7Q2X - chains A and F of the 6 polymer chains in the assembly; structure by electron microscopy, 3.00 A resolution.

[Chain A]
Protein: Structural maintenance of chromosomes protein 2
Organism: Saccharomyces cerevisiae S288C
UniProt: P38989 (SMC2_YEAST); numbering as in UniProt (aligned over 1-1170)
Sequence (1170 residues; each row starts with the number of its first residue):
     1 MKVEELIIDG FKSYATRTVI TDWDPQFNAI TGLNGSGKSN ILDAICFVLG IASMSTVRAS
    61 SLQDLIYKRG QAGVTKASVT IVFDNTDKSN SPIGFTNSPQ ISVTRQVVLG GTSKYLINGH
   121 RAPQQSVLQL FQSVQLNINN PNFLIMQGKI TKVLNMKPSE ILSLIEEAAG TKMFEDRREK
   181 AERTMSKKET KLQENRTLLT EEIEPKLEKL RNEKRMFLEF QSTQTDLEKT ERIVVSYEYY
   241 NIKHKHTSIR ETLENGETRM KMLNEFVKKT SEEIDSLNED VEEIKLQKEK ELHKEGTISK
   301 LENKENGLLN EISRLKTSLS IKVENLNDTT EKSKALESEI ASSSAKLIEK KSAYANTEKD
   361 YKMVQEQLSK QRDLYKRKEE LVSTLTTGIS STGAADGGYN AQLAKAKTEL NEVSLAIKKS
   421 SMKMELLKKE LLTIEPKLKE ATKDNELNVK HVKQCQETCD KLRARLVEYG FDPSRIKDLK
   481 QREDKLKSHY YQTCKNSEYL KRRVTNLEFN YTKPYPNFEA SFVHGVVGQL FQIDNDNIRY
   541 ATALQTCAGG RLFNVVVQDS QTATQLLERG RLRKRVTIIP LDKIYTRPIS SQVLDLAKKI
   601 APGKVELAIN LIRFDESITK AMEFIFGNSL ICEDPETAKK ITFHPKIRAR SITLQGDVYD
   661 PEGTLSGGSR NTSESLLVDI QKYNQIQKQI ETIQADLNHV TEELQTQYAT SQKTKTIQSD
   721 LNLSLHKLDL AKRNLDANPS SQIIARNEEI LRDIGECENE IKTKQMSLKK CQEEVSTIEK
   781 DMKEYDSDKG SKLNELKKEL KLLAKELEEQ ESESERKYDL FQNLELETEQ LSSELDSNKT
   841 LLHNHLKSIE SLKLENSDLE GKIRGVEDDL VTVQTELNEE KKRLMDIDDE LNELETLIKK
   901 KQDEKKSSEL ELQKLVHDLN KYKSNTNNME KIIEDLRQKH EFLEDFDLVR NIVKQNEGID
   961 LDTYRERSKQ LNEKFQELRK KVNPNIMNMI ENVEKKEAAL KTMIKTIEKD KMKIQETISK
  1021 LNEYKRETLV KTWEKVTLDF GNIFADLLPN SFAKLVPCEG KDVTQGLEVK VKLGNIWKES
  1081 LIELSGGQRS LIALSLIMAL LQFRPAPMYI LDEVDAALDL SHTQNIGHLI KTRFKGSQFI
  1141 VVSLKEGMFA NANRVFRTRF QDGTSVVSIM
Disordered / not traced: 229-967
Ion coordination: Mg2+: Ser39, Gln147 (together with ADP)
Ligand contacts:
  - ADP (adenosine-5'-diphosphate), molecule 1: Lys12, Ser13, Leu33, Asn34, Gly35, Ser36, Gly37, Lys38, Ser39, Asn40, Arg58, Asp64, Ile66, Tyr67, Gln147, Glu1113, Val1142
  - ADP, molecule 2: Leu1073, Lys1078, Glu1083, Ser1085, Gln1088
  - beryllium trifluoride (BEF), molecule 1: Asn34, Lys38, Gln147, Glu1113, Leu1144
  - beryllium trifluoride (BEF), molecule 2: Ser1085, Gly1086, Gly1087, Ala1117
Curated features (UniProtKB/Swiss-Prot):
  - binding site (ATP): Gly32 to Ser39

[Chain F]
Molecule: 36-nt DNA strand
Sequence (36 nucleotides; numbered 1 to 36; the number before each row is that of its first residue):
     1 AAAAAAAAAA AAAAAAAAAA AAAAAAAAAA AAAAAA

[How chain A and chain F interact]
Pairs across the interface - 11 pairs, chain A then chain F:
  Ser61(A) - DA22(F)  phosphate contact
  Leu62(A) - DA22(F)  hydrogen bond to the phosphate
  Arg105(A) - DA23(F)  salt bridge to the phosphate
  Thr112(A) - DA22(F)  sugar contact
  Thr112(A) - DA23(F)  hydrogen bond to the phosphate
  Ser113(A) - DA23(F)  hydrogen bond to the phosphate
  Tyr115(A) - DA23(F)  phosphate contact
  Gln124(A) - DA23(F)  phosphate contact
  Gln124(A) - DA24(F)  hydrogen bond to the phosphate
  Gln125(A) - DA23(F)  phosphate contact
  Gln125(A) - DA24(F)  hydrogen bond to the phosphate
Interface residues without a listed pair, chain A (10 interface residues in all): Pro123, Lys157
Interface residues without a listed pair, chain F (5 interface residues in all): DA14, DA21

[In short]
10 residues of chain A face 5 of chain F across their interface, with 5 hydrogen bonds and 1 salt bridge.
Among the polar pairs are Leu62(A)-DA22(F), Thr112(A)-DA23(F) and Ser113(A)-DA23(F). Ligands of chain A: ADP
and beryllium trifluoride.
Here chain A is Structural maintenance of chromosomes protein 2 (Saccharomyces cerevisiae S288C) and chain F
is a 36-nt DNA strand. Entry 7Q2X (Cryo-EM structure of clamped S.cerevisiae condensin-DNA complex (Form I))
was determined by electron microscopy (same publication as 7Q2Z and 7Q2Y).
